Entry 7VIG (electron microscopy, 2.89 A resolution); this record covers chains E and D of the 5 polymer chains in the assembly.

Chain E:
Molecule: scFv16
Organism: Mus musculus
Notes: antibody fragment or engineered binder
Amino-acid sequence (251 residues; numbered 1 to 251; the number before each row is that of its first residue):
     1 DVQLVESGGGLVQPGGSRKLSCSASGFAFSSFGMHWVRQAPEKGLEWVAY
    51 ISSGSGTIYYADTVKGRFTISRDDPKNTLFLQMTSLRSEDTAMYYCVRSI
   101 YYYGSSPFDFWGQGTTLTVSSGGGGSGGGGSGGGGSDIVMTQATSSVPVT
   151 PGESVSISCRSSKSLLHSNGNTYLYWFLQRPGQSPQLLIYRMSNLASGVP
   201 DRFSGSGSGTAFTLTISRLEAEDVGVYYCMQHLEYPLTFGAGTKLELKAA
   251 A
Unresolved in the structure: 122-134, 249-251
Disulfides: Cys-22/Cys-96, Cys-159/Cys-229

Chain D:
Molecule: Guanine nucleotide-binding protein G(i) subunit alpha-1
Organism: Homo sapiens
UniProtKB: P63096 (GNAI1_HUMAN); residues 1-354 here = UniProt positions 1-354
Amino-acid sequence (354 residues; row label = number of the first residue in the row):
     1 MGCTLSAEDKAAVERSKMIDRNLREDGEKAAREVKLLLLGAGESGKSTIV
    51 KQMKIIHEAGYSEEECKQYKAVVYSNTIQSIIAIIRAMGRLKIDFGDSAR
   101 ADDARQLFVLAGAAEEGFMTAELAGVIKRLWKDSGVQACFNRSREYQLND
   151 SAAYYLNDLDRIAQPNYIPTQQDVLRTRVKTTGIVETHFTFKDLHFKMFD
   201 VGGQRSERKKWIHCFEGVTAIIFCVALSDYDLVLAEDEEMNRMHESMKLF
   251 DSICNNKWFTDTSIILFLNKKDLFEEKIKKSPLTICYPEYAGSNTYEEAA
   301 AYIQCQFEDLNKRKDTKEIYTHFTCATDTKNVQFVFDAVTDVIIKNNLKD
   351 CGLF
Unresolved in the structure: 1-2, 57-182, 235-237
UniProt features mapped onto this chain:
  - region: Lys-35 to Thr-48 (G1 motif), Asp-173 to Thr-181 (G2 motif), Phe-196 to Arg-205 (G3 motif), Ile-265 to Asp-272 (G4 motif), Thr-324 to Thr-329 (G5 motif)
  - binding site (GTP): Glu-43 to Thr-48, Ser-151, Leu-175 to Thr-181, Asp-200 to Gln-204, Asn-269 to Asp-272, Ala-326
  - binding site (Mg(2+)): Ser-47, Thr-181
  - modified residue: Arg-178 (ADP-ribosylarginine), Gln-204 (Deamidated glutamine), Cys-351 (ADP-ribosylcysteine)
  - lipidation: Gly-2 (N-myristoyl glycine), Cys-3 (S-palmitoyl cysteine)
  - natural variant: Gly-40 (G40C: In NEDHISB; G40R: In NEDHISB), Gly-45 (G45D: In NEDHISB), Thr-48 (T48I: In NEDHISB; T48K: In NEDHISB), Gln-52 (Q52P: In NEDHISB), Ser-75 (deletion: In NEDHISB; uncertain significance), Gln-172 (deletion: In NEDHISB), Asp-173 (D173V: In NEDHISB), Glu-186 to Phe-189 (deletion: In NEDHISB; uncertain significance), Cys-224 (C224Y: In NEDHISB), Lys-270 (K270N: In NEDHISB; K270R: In NEDHISB), Asp-272 (D272G: In NEDHISB), Ala-326 (A326P: In NEDHISB), 1 further natural variant entry in UniProt
  - mutagenesis: Gly-42 (G42R: Abolishes switch to an activated conformation and dissociation from beta and gamma subunits upon GTP binding. Abolishes interaction with RGS family members), Glu-116 (E116L: Enhances interaction (inactive GDP-bound) with RGS14), Gln-147 (Q147L: Enhances interaction (inactive GDP-bound) with RGS14), Glu-245 (E245L: Enhances interaction (inactive GDP-bound) with RGS14)

Interface between chain E and chain D:
Pairs across the interface (26; chain E residue first):
  Ser-52(E) with Glu-14(D), hydrogen bond
  Ser-53(E) with Glu-14(D); Met-18(D), hydrogen bond
  Gly-54(E) with Met-18(D)
  Gly-56(E) with Glu-14(D)
  Thr-57(E) with Glu-14(D), hydrogen bond
  Ile-100(E) with Arg-15(D)
  Tyr-101(E) with Glu-8(D); Ala-11(D), hydrophobic; Ala-12(D); Arg-15(D)
  Tyr-102(E) with Arg-15(D)
  His-167(E) with Thr-4(D), hydrogen bond (side chain-backbone); Ser-6(D), hydrogen bond
  Ser-168(E) with Thr-4(D)
  Asn-169(E) with Ser-6(D); Asp-9(D), hydrogen bond
  Tyr-173(E) with Ser-6(D); Glu-8(D); Asp-9(D), hydrogen bond
  Tyr-175(E) with Glu-8(D), hydrogen bond
  Arg-191(E) with Glu-8(D), salt bridge
  His-232(E) with Ala-7(D); Glu-8(D)
  Leu-233(E) with Ala-7(D)
  Tyr-235(E) with Ala-7(D), hydrophobic
Also at the interface, not in a pair above, chain E (20 interface residues in all): Ser-31, Tyr-50, Pro-107
Also at the interface, not in a pair above, chain D (11 interface residues in all): Leu-5

In short:
20 residues of chain E face 11 of chain D across their interface, with 8 hydrogen bonds and 1 salt bridge.
Polar contacts include Arg-191(E)/Glu-8(D), Ser-52(E)/Glu-14(D) and Ser-53(E)/Met-18(D). UniProt lists 24
GTP-binding residues, Mg2+-binding residues Ser-47(D) and Thr-181(D) and 4 mutagenesis sites on chain D.
Chain E is scFv16 (Mus musculus) and chain D is Guanine nucleotide-binding protein G(i) subunit alpha-1 (Homo
sapiens); the structure, Cryo-EM structure of Gi coupled Sphingosine 1-phosphate receptor bound with CBP-307,
was determined by electron microscopy, deposited together with 7VIE, 7VIF and 7VIH.
